PDB entry 9B7U | electron microscopy, 3.73 A resolution | chains A and C of the 5 polymer chains in the assembly

Chain A (and C):
Protein: Capsid protein VP1
Organism: Adeno-associated virus
Notes: chain C of this document is another copy of the same molecule, construct and numbering; everything in this record applies to it too
UniProt: Q6JC40 (Q6JC40_9VIRU); residues 1-736 here = UniProt positions 1-736
Sequence (736 residues; numbered 1 to 736; the number before each row is that of its first residue):
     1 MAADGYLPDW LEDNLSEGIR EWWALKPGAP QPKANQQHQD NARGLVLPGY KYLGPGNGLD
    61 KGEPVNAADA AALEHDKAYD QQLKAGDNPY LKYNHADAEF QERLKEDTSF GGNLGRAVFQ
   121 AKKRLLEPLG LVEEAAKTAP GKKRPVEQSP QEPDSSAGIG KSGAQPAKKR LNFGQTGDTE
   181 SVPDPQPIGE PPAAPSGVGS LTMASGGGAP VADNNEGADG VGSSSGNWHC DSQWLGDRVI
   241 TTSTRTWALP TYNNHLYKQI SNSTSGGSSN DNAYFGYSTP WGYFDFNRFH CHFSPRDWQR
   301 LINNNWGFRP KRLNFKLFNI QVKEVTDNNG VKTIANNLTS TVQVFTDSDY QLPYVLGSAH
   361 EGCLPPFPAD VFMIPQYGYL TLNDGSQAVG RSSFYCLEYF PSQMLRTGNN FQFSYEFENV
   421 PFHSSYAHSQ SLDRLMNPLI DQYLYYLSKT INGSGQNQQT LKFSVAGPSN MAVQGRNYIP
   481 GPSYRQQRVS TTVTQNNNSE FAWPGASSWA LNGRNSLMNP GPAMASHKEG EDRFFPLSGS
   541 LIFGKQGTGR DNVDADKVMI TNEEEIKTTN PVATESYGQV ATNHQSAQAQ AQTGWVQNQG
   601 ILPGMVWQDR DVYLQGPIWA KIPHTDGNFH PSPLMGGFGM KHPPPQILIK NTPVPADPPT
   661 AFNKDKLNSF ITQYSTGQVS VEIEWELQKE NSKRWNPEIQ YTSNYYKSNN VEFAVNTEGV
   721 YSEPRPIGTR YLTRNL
Unresolved in the structure: 1-218, 656-667

Chain A / chain C interface:
Pairs across the interface (236):
  I260(A) - P438(C)  hydrophobic
  D271(A) - R434(C)  hydrogen bond (backbone-side chain)
  N272(A) - S469(C)
  N272(A) - N470(C)  hydrogen bond
  N272(A) - M471(C)  hydrogen bond (side chain-backbone)
  N272(A) - A472(C)  hydrogen bond (side chain-backbone)
  A273(A) - R434(C)  hydrogen bond (backbone-side chain)
  Y274(A) - M471(C)  hydrophobic
  S278(A) - L439(C)
  Y283(A) - N437(C)
  Y283(A) - I440(C)
  R288(A) - Y443(C)
  Q351(A) - N691(C)  hydrogen bond (side chain-backbone)
  Q351(A) - K693(C)
  Q351(A) - N735(C)  hydrogen bond (backbone-side chain)
  L352(A) - N735(C)  hydrogen bond (backbone-side chain)
  P353(A) - Q430(C)
  P353(A) - N735(C)
  Y354(A) - L435(C)
  V355(A) - M436(C)
  G357(A) - N477(C)  hydrogen bond (backbone-side chain)
  S358(A) - L435(C)
  S358(A) - M436(C)
  S358(A) - Q442(C)  hydrogen bond (backbone-side chain)
  A359(A) - Q442(C)
  A359(A) - Y443(C)
  H360(A) - M436(C)
  H360(A) - N437(C)  hydrogen bond (side chain-backbone)
  H360(A) - I440(C)  hydrogen bond (side chain-backbone)
  H360(A) - D441(C)
  H360(A) - Q442(C)
  H360(A) - Y443(C)
  E361(A) - I440(C)
  E361(A) - D441(C)  hydrogen bond (backbone-backbone)
  E361(A) - Y443(C)
  Q376(A) - N437(C)
  Q376(A) - L439(C)
  Q376(A) - I440(C)
  G378(A) - N437(C)  hydrogen bond (backbone-side chain)
  G378(A) - P438(C)
  G378(A) - L439(C)
  Y379(A) - P438(C)
  L380(A) - Q430(C)
  L380(A) - R434(C)
  L380(A) - M436(C)  hydrophobic
  L380(A) - P438(C)  hydrophobic
  L380(A) - M471(C)  hydrophobic
  L382(A) - S429(C)  hydrogen bond (backbone-backbone)
  D384(A) - E529(C)
  G390(A) - R694(C)  hydrogen bond (backbone-side chain)
  G390(A) - I699(C)
  R391(A) - A427(C)
  R391(A) - H428(C)
  R391(A) - K567(C)
  R391(A) - R694(C)
  R391(A) - I699(C)
  R391(A) - T733(C)
  S392(A) - R694(C)  hydrogen bond (backbone-side chain)
  S392(A) - N696(C)  hydrogen bond (backbone-side chain)
  S393(A) - R694(C)  hydrogen bond
  S393(A) - N696(C)  hydrogen bond
  S393(A) - T733(C)  hydrogen bond
  F394(A) - W695(C)  hydrogen bond (backbone-backbone)
  F394(A) - N696(C)  hydrogen bond (backbone-side chain)
  Y395(A) - S692(C)
  Y395(A) - K693(C)
  Y395(A) - R694(C)
  Y395(A) - N735(C)  hydrogen bond
  Y399(A) - K693(C)
  F400(A) - K693(C)
  P482(A) - L602(C)  hydrophobic
  P482(A) - P603(C)
  Y484(A) - Q579(C)  hydrogen bond (side chain-backbone)
  Y484(A) - V580(C)  hydrophobic
  Y484(A) - Q599(C)
  R485(A) - A581(C)
  R485(A) - T582(C)
  R485(A) - N583(C)
  Q486(A) - A581(C)
  Q487(A) - A581(C)
  Q487(A) - N583(C)  hydrogen bond (side chain-backbone)
  Q487(A) - H584(C)
  Q487(A) - Q585(C)  hydrogen bond (side chain-backbone)
  Q487(A) - A591(C)
  Q487(A) - Q592(C)
  R488(A) - H584(C)
  R488(A) - Q585(C)  hydrogen bond (backbone-side chain)
  V489(A) - Q585(C)
  S490(A) - L461(C)
  V493(A) - Q459(C)
  V493(A) - L461(C)  hydrophobic
  Q495(A) - S586(C)
  Q495(A) - A587(C)  hydrogen bond (backbone-backbone)
  N496(A) - Q459(C)
  N496(A) - L461(C)
  N496(A) - Q585(C)
  N497(A) - Q459(C)
  N497(A) - Q585(C)  hydrogen bond (backbone-side chain)
  N497(A) - S586(C)
  N497(A) - A587(C)
  N497(A) - Q590(C)
  N498(A) - G455(C)  hydrogen bond (side chain-backbone)
  N498(A) - Q456(C)
  N498(A) - N457(C)
  N498(A) - Q459(C)
  S499(A) - T450(C)  hydrogen bond (backbone-side chain)
  S499(A) - I451(C)
  E500(A) - S448(C)
  E500(A) - T450(C)  hydrogen bond
  E500(A) - I451(C)
  F501(A) - T450(C)  hydrogen bond (backbone-side chain)
  F501(A) - Q585(C)
  A502(A) - L447(C)
  A502(A) - S448(C)
  P504(A) - T593(C)
  G505(A) - T593(C)
  A506(A) - Q579(C)
  S507(A) - Q579(C)
  S507(A) - A581(C)
  S508(A) - G578(C)
  S508(A) - Q579(C)  hydrogen bond (backbone-backbone)
  W509(A) - D433(C)
  W509(A) - R476(C)
  W509(A) - I479(C)
  W509(A) - P480(C)
  W509(A) - Y577(C)
  A510(A) - Y577(C)  hydrogen bond (backbone-backbone)
  L511(A) - L432(C)  hydrophobic
  L511(A) - K567(C)
  L511(A) - T568(C)
  L511(A) - N570(C)
  N512(A) - E529(C)  hydrogen bond (side chain-backbone)
  N512(A) - K567(C)
  R514(A) - S431(C)  hydrogen bond
  R514(A) - D433(C)  salt bridge
  R514(A) - R434(C)
  N515(A) - A472(C)
  S516(A) - D433(C)  hydrogen bond
  S516(A) - A472(C)
  S516(A) - R476(C)
  L517(A) - A472(C)  hydrogen bond (backbone-backbone)
  L517(A) - V473(C)  hydrophobic
  L517(A) - R476(C)
  M518(A) - I479(C)  hydrophobic
  N519(A) - Q474(C)
  N519(A) - G475(C)
  N519(A) - R476(C)  hydrogen bond (backbone-backbone)
  P520(A) - R476(C)
  P522(A) - L602(C)  hydrophobic
  L541(A) - L444(C)  hydrophobic
  I542(A) - Y443(C)
  I542(A) - L444(C)
  I542(A) - Y445(C)  hydrogen bond (backbone-backbone)
  I542(A) - F463(C)  hydrophobic
  F543(A) - Y443(C)  hydrophobic
  F543(A) - L444(C)  hydrophobic
  F543(A) - Y445(C)
  G544(A) - Y445(C)
  T548(A) - Y445(C)
  G549(A) - Y445(C)
  R550(A) - D441(C)  salt bridge
  R550(A) - S464(C)
  R550(A) - V465(C)  hydrogen bond (backbone-backbone)
  D551(A) - F463(C)
  N552(A) - S448(C)  hydrogen bond
  N552(A) - K449(C)
  N552(A) - K462(C)
  N552(A) - F463(C)  hydrogen bond (backbone-backbone)
  N552(A) - S464(C)  hydrogen bond
  V553(A) - L461(C)
  V553(A) - K462(C)
  V553(A) - F463(C)  hydrogen bond (backbone-backbone)
  D554(A) - L461(C)
  D554(A) - K462(C)  salt bridge
  D554(A) - F463(C)
  A555(A) - L461(C)
  A555(A) - F463(C)  hydrophobic
  V558(A) - F463(C)  hydrophobic
  I560(A) - F463(C)  hydrophobic
  T574(A) - H584(C)  hydrogen bond (backbone-side chain)
  E575(A) - H584(C)  salt bridge
  Q597(A) - V580(C)
  Q597(A) - A581(C)
  Q597(A) - T582(C)
  N598(A) - V596(C)
  N598(A) - Q599(C)  hydrogen bond
  Q599(A) - L602(C)
  G600(A) - I601(C)
  I601(A) - I601(C)  hydrogen bond (backbone-backbone)
  W607(A) - P603(C)
  Q615(A) - Y443(C)
  G616(A) - Y443(C)
  P617(A) - Y443(C)
  A620(A) - N477(C)
  K621(A) - Y478(C)
  K621(A) - L736(C)
  I622(A) - Y478(C)
  P623(A) - Y478(C)
  P623(A) - L736(C)  hydrophobic
  H624(A) - Y426(C)  hydrogen bond
  H624(A) - H428(C)
  H624(A) - Q608(C)
  H624(A) - R734(C)
  H624(A) - L736(C)
  T625(A) - V606(C)
  T625(A) - W607(C)
  T625(A) - Q608(C)
  D626(A) - S424(C)  hydrogen bond
  D626(A) - W607(C)
  D626(A) - Q608(C)
  D626(A) - D609(C)  hydrogen bond (side chain-backbone)
  D626(A) - H630(C)
  D626(A) - R730(C)  salt bridge
  G627(A) - V606(C)
  G627(A) - W607(C)  hydrogen bond (backbone-backbone)
  G627(A) - H630(C)
  N628(A) - M605(C)
  N628(A) - V606(C)
  N628(A) - W607(C)
  F629(A) - I601(C)  hydrophobic
  F629(A) - L602(C)
  F629(A) - P603(C)
  F629(A) - G604(C)  hydrogen bond (backbone-backbone)
  F629(A) - M605(C)  hydrogen bond (backbone-backbone)
  F629(A) - W607(C)
  F629(A) - F629(C)  hydrophobic
  H630(A) - P603(C)
  H630(A) - G604(C)  hydrogen bond (backbone-backbone)
  P631(A) - Y478(C)  hydrogen bond (backbone-side chain)
  P633(A) - N477(C)
  L634(A) - N477(C)  hydrogen bond (backbone-backbone)
  L634(A) - I479(C)  hydrophobic
  L634(A) - P603(C)
  M635(A) - L444(C)  hydrophobic
  M635(A) - R476(C)
  M635(A) - N477(C)
Also at the interface, not in a pair above, chain A (119 interface residues in all): D349, Y350, P375, Y377, T381, C396, T491, T494, W503, G513, F535, L537, G639
Also at the interface, not in a pair above, chain C (101 interface residues in all): Q458, T460, P468, K528, E565, P571, V572, S576, A589, G600

Overview:
Chain A and chain C form an interface of 119 and 101 residues respectively; the contacts include 59 hydrogen
bonds and 5 salt bridges. Polar pairs include R514(A)-D433(C), R550(A)-D441(C) and D554(A)-K462(C).
Chain A and chain C are both Capsid protein VP1 (Adeno-associated virus); the structure, Fab3-4 in complex
with the capsid of Adeno-associated virus type 9, was determined by electron microscopy (same publication as
9B6N, 9B6O, 9B6Q, 9B6R, 9B6S, 9B6T and 9 further entries).
